PDB entry 4HEZ | X-ray diffraction, 1.34 A resolution | chain A

== Chain A ==
Molecule: Carbonic anhydrase 2
From: Homo sapiens
Notes: EC 4.2.1.1
UniProtKB: P00918 (CAH2_HUMAN); the author numbering skips numbers that UniProt does not, so the offset changes along the chain: 1-125 = UniProt 1-125; 127-261 = UniProt 126-260
Sequence (260 residues; numbered 1 to 261; 1 number in that range is skipped by the numbering (no residue carries it; nothing is unmodelled there); the number before each row is that of its first residue):
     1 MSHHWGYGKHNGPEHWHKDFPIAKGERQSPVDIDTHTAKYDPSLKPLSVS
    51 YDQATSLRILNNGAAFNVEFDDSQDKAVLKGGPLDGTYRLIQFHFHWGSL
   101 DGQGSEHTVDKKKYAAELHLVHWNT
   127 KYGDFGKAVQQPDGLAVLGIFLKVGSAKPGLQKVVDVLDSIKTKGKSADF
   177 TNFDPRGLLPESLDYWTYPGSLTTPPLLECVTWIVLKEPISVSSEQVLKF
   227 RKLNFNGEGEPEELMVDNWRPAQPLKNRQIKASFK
Unresolved in the structure: 1-3
Sequence notes: engineered mutation A64 (His in P00918)
Curated features (UniProtKB/Swiss-Prot):
  - binding site (Zn(2+)): H94, H96, H119
  - binding site (substrate): T199, T200
  - site: Y7 (Fine-tunes the proton-transfer properties of H-64), N62 (Fine-tunes the proton-transfer properties of H-64), N67 (Fine-tunes the proton-transfer properties of H-64), Q92 (Involved in the binding of some activators, including histamine and L-histidine)
  - modified residue: S2 (N-acetylserine), S166 (Phosphoserine), S173 (Phosphoserine)
Ion coordination: Zn2+: H94, H96, H119
Residues lining bound ligands:
  - 1-methylimidazole (1MZ), molecule 1: H4, W5, G6, N62, G63, A64, K170
  - 1-methylimidazole (1MZ), molecule 2: W5, N62, A64, T200, P201
  - 1-methylimidazole (1MZ), molecule 3: Y51, D52, A54, N178, F179, D180, P181, R182
  - 1-methylimidazole (1MZ), molecule 4: E69, F70, D72, I91
  - 1-methylimidazole (1MZ), molecule 5: I91, D130, F131, G132
  - 1-methylimidazole (1MZ), molecule 6: Q92, V121, F131, V143, L198, T199, T200, W209
  - 1-methylimidazole (1MZ), molecule 7: D110, K111, K112
What the authors report for this chain:
  - binding site for 1-methylimidazole: Y51, D52, A54, F70, D72, I91, K112, V121, D130, F131, G132, N178, F179, D180, P181, R182, L198, T199, T200, P201

== Overview ==
Ligands of chain A: 7 copies of 1-methylimidazole. H94, H96 and H119 form the Zn2+ site. From UniProt: 3
Zn2+-binding residues and substrate-binding residues T199 and T200. From the paper: a binding site for
1-methylimidazole at Y51, D52 and A54 among others.
Chain A is Carbonic anhydrase 2 (Homo sapiens); the structure, Activity Enhancers of H64A Variant of Human
Carbonic Anhydrase II Possess Multiple Binding Sites within and ..., was determined by X-ray diffraction
together with 4HEW, 4HEY and 4HF3 from the same study.
